Entry 3KJY (X-ray diffraction, 1.95 A resolution); this record covers chain A.

== Chain A ==
Molecule: Chloride intracellular channel protein 3
Source organism: Homo sapiens
Reference sequence: O95833 (CLIC3_HUMAN); residues 1-230 here = UniProt positions 1-230
Sequence (250 residues; row label = number of the first residue in the row; numbers below 1 keep their minus sign (Met-19 is residue -19)):
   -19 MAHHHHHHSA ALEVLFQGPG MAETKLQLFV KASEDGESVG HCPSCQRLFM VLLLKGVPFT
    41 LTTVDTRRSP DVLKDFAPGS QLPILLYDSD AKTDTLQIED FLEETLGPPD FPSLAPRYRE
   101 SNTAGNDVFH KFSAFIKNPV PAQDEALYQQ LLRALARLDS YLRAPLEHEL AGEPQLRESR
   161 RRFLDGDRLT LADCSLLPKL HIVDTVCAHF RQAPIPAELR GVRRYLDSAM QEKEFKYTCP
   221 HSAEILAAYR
Disordered / not traced: -19 to -9, -2 to 3, 46-55
Sequence notes: expression tag (-19 to 0)
Curated features (UniProtKB/Swiss-Prot):
  - motif: Cys22 to Cys25 (G-site)
  - modified residue (Phosphoserine): Ser49, Ser159
  - mutagenesis: Cys22 (C22A: Decreases glutathione-dependent oxidoreductase activity toward TGM2)

== Overview ==
Curated annotation (UniProt) lists one mutagenesis site.
Chain A is Chloride intracellular channel protein 3 (Homo sapiens); the structure, Crystal structure of
reduced HOMO SAPIENS CLIC3, was determined by X-ray diffraction together with 3FY7 from the same study.
